PDB entry 4AZR | X-ray diffraction, 2.95 A resolution | chains A and B

[Chain A (and B)]
Molecule: Fatty acid-binding protein, epidermal
Source organism: Homo sapiens
Notes: chain B of this document is another copy of the same molecule, construct and numbering; everything in this record applies to it too
Reference sequence: Q01469 (FABP5_HUMAN); numbering as in UniProt (aligned over 1-135)
Chain sequence (138 residues; numbered -2 to 135; the number before each row is that of its first residue; numbers below 1 keep their minus sign (Gly-2 is residue -2)):
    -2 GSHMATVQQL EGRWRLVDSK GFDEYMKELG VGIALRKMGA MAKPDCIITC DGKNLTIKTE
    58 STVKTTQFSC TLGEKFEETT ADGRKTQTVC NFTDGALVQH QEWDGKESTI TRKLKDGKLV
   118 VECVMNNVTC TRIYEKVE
Not modelled in the structure: -2 to -1, 135
Sequence notes: expression tag (-2 to 0); conflict Val60 (Leu in Q01469)
Small-molecule neighbours:
  - N-(2-hydroxyethyl)icosanamide (A9M), molecule 1: Phe19, Tyr22, Met23, Leu26, Val28, Leu32, Gly36, Pro41, Cys43, Ile54, Thr56, Ser58
  - N-(2-hydroxyethyl)icosanamide (A9M), molecule 2: Met35, Gln64, Ala78, Asp79, Arg81, Ile107, Arg109, Val118, Cys120, Arg129, Tyr131

[How chain A and chain B interact]
Residue-residue contacts (159):
  Met1(A) - Asp91(B)
  Met1(A) - Gly92(B)
  Ala2(A) - Phe89(B)
  Ala2(A) - Gly92(B)
  Thr3(A) - Phe89(B)
  Val4(A) - Phe89(B)
  Gln6(A) - Leu111(B)
  Leu7(A) - Phe89(B)  hydrophobic
  Arg10(A) - Glu132(B)
  Arg10(A) - Lys133(B)
  Arg10(A) - Val134(B)  hydrogen bond (backbone-backbone)
  Trp11(A) - Gly114(B)
  Trp11(A) - Leu116(B)  hydrophobic
  Trp11(A) - Tyr131(B)
  Trp11(A) - Glu132(B)
  Trp11(A) - Lys133(B)
  Arg12(A) - Tyr131(B)
  Arg12(A) - Glu132(B)  hydrogen bond (backbone-backbone)
  Arg12(A) - Val134(B)
  Leu13(A) - Arg129(B)
  Leu13(A) - Ile130(B)
  Leu13(A) - Tyr131(B)
  Val14(A) - Ile130(B)  hydrogen bond (backbone-backbone)
  Val14(A) - Tyr131(B)  hydrophobic
  Val14(A) - Glu132(B)
  Asp15(A) - Arg129(B)
  Asp15(A) - Ile130(B)  hydrogen bond (backbone-backbone)
  Ser16(A) - Thr128(B)
  Ser16(A) - Arg129(B)
  Lys17(A) - Cys127(B)
  Lys17(A) - Thr128(B)  hydrogen bond (backbone-backbone)
  Gly18(A) - Cys127(B)
  Phe19(A) - Cys127(B)  hydrophobic
  Phe19(A) - Arg129(B)
  Glu21(A) - Val125(B)
  Tyr22(A) - Ser105(B)  hydrogen bond
  Tyr22(A) - Cys120(B)
  Tyr22(A) - Val121(B)
  Tyr22(A) - Met122(B)
  Tyr22(A) - Val125(B)
  Tyr22(A) - Cys127(B)  hydrophobic
  Glu25(A) - Met122(B)
  Glu25(A) - Asn123(B)
  Glu25(A) - Val125(B)
  Leu26(A) - Arg81(B)
  Leu26(A) - Trp100(B)  hydrophobic
  Leu26(A) - Met122(B)  hydrophobic
  Val28(A) - Asp79(B)
  Ala31(A) - Leu32(B)  hydrophobic
  Leu32(A) - Leu32(B)  hydrophobic
  Met35(A) - Leu32(B)  hydrophobic
  Pro41(A) - Arg129(B)
  Pro41(A) - Tyr131(B)
  Cys47(A) - Leu69(B)  hydrophobic
  Lys50(A) - Cys67(B)
  Lys50(A) - Thr68(B)
  Lys50(A) - Leu69(B)  hydrogen bond (backbone-backbone)
  Asn51(A) - Cys67(B)  hydrogen bond (side chain-backbone)
  Leu52(A) - Ser66(B)
  Leu52(A) - Cys67(B)  hydrogen bond (backbone-backbone)
  Leu52(A) - Leu69(B)  hydrophobic
  Leu52(A) - Cys87(B)  hydrophobic
  Thr53(A) - Phe65(B)
  Thr53(A) - Ser66(B)
  Ile54(A) - Thr63(B)
  Ile54(A) - Gln64(B)  hydrogen bond (backbone-backbone)
  Ile54(A) - Phe65(B)  hydrogen bond (backbone-backbone)
  Ile54(A) - Arg109(B)
  Lys55(A) - Thr62(B)
  Lys55(A) - Thr63(B)
  Thr56(A) - Val60(B)
  Thr56(A) - Lys61(B)
  Thr56(A) - Thr62(B)  hydrogen bond (backbone-backbone)
  Thr56(A) - Gln64(B)
  Glu57(A) - Thr59(B)
  Glu57(A) - Val60(B)
  Glu57(A) - Lys61(B)
  Ser58(A) - Ser58(B)
  Ser58(A) - Thr59(B)
  Ser58(A) - Val60(B)  hydrogen bond (backbone-backbone)
  Thr59(A) - Ser58(B)
  Thr59(A) - Thr59(B)
  Val60(A) - Thr56(B)
  Val60(A) - Ser58(B)  hydrogen bond (backbone-backbone)
  Lys61(A) - Thr56(B)
  Lys61(A) - Glu57(B)
  Thr62(A) - Lys55(B)
  Thr62(A) - Thr56(B)  hydrogen bond (backbone-backbone)
  Thr63(A) - Thr53(B)
  Thr63(A) - Ile54(B)
  Thr63(A) - Lys55(B)
  Gln64(A) - Ile54(B)  hydrogen bond (backbone-backbone)
  Gln64(A) - Thr56(B)  hydrogen bond
  Phe65(A) - Leu52(B)
  Phe65(A) - Thr53(B)
  Phe65(A) - Ile54(B)  hydrogen bond (backbone-backbone)
  Ser66(A) - Leu52(B)
  Ser66(A) - Thr53(B)  hydrogen bond
  Cys67(A) - Lys50(B)
  Cys67(A) - Asn51(B)
  Cys67(A) - Leu52(B)  hydrogen bond (backbone-backbone)
  Thr68(A) - Lys50(B)
  Leu69(A) - Lys50(B)  hydrogen bond (backbone-backbone)
  Asp79(A) - Val28(B)
  Arg81(A) - Leu26(B)
  Phe89(A) - Ala2(B)
  Phe89(A) - Thr3(B)
  Phe89(A) - Val4(B)
  Phe89(A) - Leu7(B)  hydrophobic
  Asp91(A) - Met1(B)
  Gly92(A) - Met1(B)
  Gly92(A) - Ala2(B)
  Leu94(A) - Leu7(B)  hydrophobic
  Leu94(A) - Leu52(B)  hydrophobic
  Ser105(A) - Tyr22(B)  hydrogen bond
  Arg109(A) - Leu7(B)
  Arg109(A) - Ile54(B)
  Leu111(A) - Gln6(B)
  Leu111(A) - Leu7(B)  hydrophobic
  Leu111(A) - Trp11(B)  hydrophobic
  Gly114(A) - Trp11(B)
  Leu116(A) - Leu7(B)  hydrophobic
  Leu116(A) - Trp11(B)  hydrophobic
  Cys120(A) - Tyr22(B)
  Val121(A) - Tyr22(B)
  Met122(A) - Tyr22(B)  hydrophobic
  Met122(A) - Glu25(B)
  Met122(A) - Leu26(B)  hydrophobic
  Asn123(A) - Glu25(B)  hydrogen bond
  Val125(A) - Glu21(B)
  Val125(A) - Tyr22(B)  hydrophobic
  Val125(A) - Glu25(B)
  Thr126(A) - Gly18(B)
  Cys127(A) - Lys17(B)
  Cys127(A) - Gly18(B)
  Cys127(A) - Phe19(B)  hydrophobic
  Cys127(A) - Tyr22(B)  hydrophobic
  Thr128(A) - Ser16(B)
  Thr128(A) - Lys17(B)  hydrogen bond (backbone-backbone)
  Arg129(A) - Leu13(B)
  Arg129(A) - Asp15(B)
  Arg129(A) - Ser16(B)  hydrogen bond
  Arg129(A) - Phe19(B)
  Arg129(A) - Pro41(B)
  Ile130(A) - Leu13(B)
  Ile130(A) - Val14(B)  hydrogen bond (backbone-backbone)
  Ile130(A) - Asp15(B)  hydrogen bond (backbone-backbone)
  Tyr131(A) - Trp11(B)  hydrophobic
  Tyr131(A) - Arg12(B)
  Tyr131(A) - Leu13(B)
  Glu132(A) - Arg10(B)
  Glu132(A) - Trp11(B)
  Glu132(A) - Arg12(B)  hydrogen bond (backbone-backbone)
  Glu132(A) - Val14(B)
  Lys133(A) - Glu8(B)  hydrogen bond (side chain-backbone)
  Lys133(A) - Arg10(B)
  Lys133(A) - Trp11(B)
  Val134(A) - Arg10(B)  hydrogen bond (backbone-backbone)
  Val134(A) - Arg12(B)
Also at the interface, not in a pair above, chain A (81 interface residues in all): Glu8, Gly36, Cys43, Ile45, Gly49, Cys87, Trp100, Ile107, Lys110, Lys115
Also at the interface, not in a pair above, chain B (80 interface residues in all): Ala31, Met35, Asp42, Cys43, Ile45, Cys47, Gly49, Leu94, Ile107, Lys115, Thr126

[In short]
The interface between chain A and chain B involves 81 residues on one side and 80 on the other, with 30
hydrogen bonds. Polar contacts include Tyr22(A)-Ser105(B), Asn51(A)-Cys67(B) and Gln64(A)-Thr56(B). Bound to
chain A: N-(2-hydroxyethyl)icosanamide.
Chain A and chain B are both Fatty acid-binding protein, epidermal (Homo sapiens); the structure, Human
epidermal fatty acid-binding protein (FABP5) in complex with the endocannabinoid anandamide, was determined by
X-ray diffraction, deposited together with 4AZQ, 4AZN, 4AZO and 4AZP.
